PDB entry 1DDR | X-ray diffraction, 2.45 A resolution | chains A and B

== Chain A (and B) ==
Name: Dihydrofolate reductase
Organism: Escherichia coli
Notes: EC 1.5.1.3; chain B of this document is another copy of the same molecule, construct and numbering; everything in this record applies to it too
Reference sequence: P0ABQ4 (DYR_ECOLI); residues 1-159 here = UniProt positions 1-159
Sequence (159 residues; numbered 1 to 159; the number before each row is that of its first residue):
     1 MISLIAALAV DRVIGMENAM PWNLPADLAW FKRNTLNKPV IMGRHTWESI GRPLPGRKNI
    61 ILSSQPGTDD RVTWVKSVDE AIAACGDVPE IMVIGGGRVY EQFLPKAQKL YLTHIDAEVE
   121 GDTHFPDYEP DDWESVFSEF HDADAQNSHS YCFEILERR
Metal / ion sites: Ca2+: Asn18 (shared with Ser135(B), Ala143(B) of chain B)
Residues lining bound ligands:
  - methotrexate (MTX): Ile5, Ala6, Ala7, Asp27, Leu28, Trp30, Phe31, Lys32, Thr35, Thr46, Ser49, Ile50, Arg52, Leu54, Arg57, Ile94, Tyr100, Thr113
  - urea (URE), molecule 1: Arg44, His45, Ser63, Gln65
  - urea (URE), molecule 2: Ser64, Lys76, Ser77, Gln102
Curated features (UniProtKB/Swiss-Prot):
  - binding site (substrate): Ile5, Asp27, Arg52, Arg57, Thr113
  - binding site (NADP(+)): Ala7, Val13 to Ala19, His45, Thr46, Ser63, Ser64, Lys76, Gly95 to Gln102
  - natural variant: Leu28 (L28R: In strain: B[RT500] isozyme 2), Trp30 (W30G: In strain: 1810), Glu154 (E154K: In strain: B[MB1428]; E154Q: In strain: 1810)
  - mutagenesis: Met16 (M16F/S: Increases catalytic rate about 2-fold; M16N: Increases catalytic rate about 2-fold. Increases catalytic rate about 7-fold; when associated with L-20; Y-42; F-92; A-85 and S-152), Met20 (M20I/V: Increases catalytic rate 2-fold; M20L: Increases catalytic rate 2.5-fold. Increases catalytic rate about 7-fold; when associated with N-16; Y-42; F-92; A-85 and S-152), Met42 (M42V: Increases catalytic rate almost 2-fold; M42Y: Increases catalytic rate almost 2-fold. Increases catalytic rate about 7-fold; when associated with N-16; L-20; A-85; F-92 and S-152), Cys85 (C85A: Decreases catalytic rate by one third. Increases catalytic rate about 7-fold; when associated with N-16; L-20; Y-42; F-92 and S-152), Met92 (M92F: No effect. Increases catalytic rate about 7-fold; when associated with N-16; L-20; Y-42; A-85 and S-152; M92L: No effect), Cys152 (C152S: Increases catalytic rate 1.5-fold. Increases catalytic rate about 7-fold; when associated with N-16; L-20; Y-42; A-85 and F-92)

== Interface between chain A and chain B ==
Contacting residue pairs (33):
  Glu17(A) - Ala145(B)
  Asn18(A) - Ala143(B)
  Asn18(A) - Asp144(B)
  Ala19(A) - Asp144(B)  hydrogen bond (backbone-backbone)
  Ala19(A) - Ala145(B)  hydrogen bond (backbone-backbone)
  Ala19(A) - Gln146(B)
  Ala19(A) - Asn147(B)
  Ala19(A) - Ser148(B)
  Met20(A) - Ser148(B)
  Pro21(A) - Pro21(B)
  Pro21(A) - Ser148(B)
  Pro21(A) - His149(B)
  Trp22(A) - Pro21(B)
  Trp22(A) - Trp22(B)
  Trp22(A) - Asn23(B)
  Asn23(A) - Met20(B)
  Asn23(A) - Trp22(B)  hydrogen bond (side chain-backbone)
  Glu48(A) - Ala145(B)
  Glu48(A) - Gln146(B)
  Ser49(A) - Ala145(B)  hydrogen bond (side chain-backbone)
  Ser49(A) - Gln146(B)
  Gly51(A) - Gln146(B)
  Ala143(A) - Asn18(B)
  Asp144(A) - Asn18(B)
  Asp144(A) - Ala19(B)  hydrogen bond (backbone-backbone)
  Ala145(A) - Ala19(B)
  Ala145(A) - Ser49(B)
  Gln146(A) - Ala19(B)
  Gln146(A) - Glu48(B)
  Gln146(A) - Ser49(B)
  Asn147(A) - Ala19(B)
  Ser148(A) - Ala19(B)
  Ser148(A) - Met20(B)
Also at the interface, not in a pair above, chain A (17 interface residues in all): His149

== In short ==
17 residues of chain A face 15 of chain B across their interface; the contacts include 5 hydrogen bonds. Among
the polar pairs are Asn23(A)-Trp22(B), Ser49(A)-Ala145(B) and Ala19(A)-Asp144(B). Bound to chain A:
methotrexate and urea.
Both chains are Dihydrofolate reductase (Escherichia coli). Entry 1DDR (Molecule: dihydrofolate reductase
(e.c.1.5.1.3) complexed with methotrexate and urea) was determined by X-ray diffraction together with 1DDS,
1RBW and 1RBX from the same study.
